8BVF - chains A and B of the 4 polymer chains in the assembly; structure by X-ray diffraction, 2.68 A resolution.

== Chain A (and B) ==
Name: Molybdopterin molybdenumtransferase
Organism: Corynebacterium glutamicum ATCC 13032
Notes: chain B of this document is another copy of the same molecule, construct and numbering; everything in this record applies to it too
UniProtKB: Q8NS03 (Q8NS03_CORGL); residue numbers follow UniProt; this construct covers 1-419
Amino-acid sequence (419 residues; numbered 1 to 419; the number before each row is that of its first residue):
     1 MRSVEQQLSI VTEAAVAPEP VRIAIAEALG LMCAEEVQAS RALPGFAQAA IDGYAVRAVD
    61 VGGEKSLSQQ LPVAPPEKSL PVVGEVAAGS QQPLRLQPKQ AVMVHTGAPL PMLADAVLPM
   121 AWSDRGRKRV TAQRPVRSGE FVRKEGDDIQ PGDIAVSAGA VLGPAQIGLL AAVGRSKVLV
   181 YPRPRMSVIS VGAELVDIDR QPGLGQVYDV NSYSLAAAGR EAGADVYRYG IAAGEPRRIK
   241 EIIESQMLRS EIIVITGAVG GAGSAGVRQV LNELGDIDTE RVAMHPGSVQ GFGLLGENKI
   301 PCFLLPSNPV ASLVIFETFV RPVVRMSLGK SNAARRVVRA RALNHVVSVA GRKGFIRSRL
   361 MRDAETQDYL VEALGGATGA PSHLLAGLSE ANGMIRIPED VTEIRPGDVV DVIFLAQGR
Disordered / not traced: 66-77, 375-383, 417-419 (chain B: 70-77, 376-382, 419)
Metal / ion sites: Na+: Ser348, Val349, Arg352, Pro398, Val401

== Interface between chain A and chain B ==
Pairs across the interface (89; chain A residue first):
  Ile25(A) with Ile198(B), hydrophobic
  Leu29(A) with Ala217(B); Arg220(B)
  Phe46(A) with Leu204(B), hydrophobic; Gly205(B); Gln206(B)
  Asp52(A) with Gly261(B); Ala262(B), hydrogen bond (side chain-backbone)
  Ala88(A) with Ala193(B); Glu194(B)
  Gly89(A) with Ala193(B); Glu194(B); Gly205(B)
  Ser90(A) with Leu204(B); Gly205(B)
  Gln91(A) with Leu204(B); Gln206(B)
  Pro93(A) with Leu204(B), hydrophobic
  His105(A) with Ala262(B); Gly263(B)
  Thr106(A) with Gly260(B), hydrogen bond (side chain-backbone)
  Pro109(A) with Leu204(B), hydrophobic; Gly205(B)
  Asp147(A) with His383(B)
  Asp148(A) with His383(B), hydrogen bond (backbone-side chain); Leu384(B), hydrogen bond (side chain-backbone); Leu385(B), hydrogen bond (backbone-backbone)
  Asp153(A) with Leu385(B)
  Ile154(A) with Leu385(B)
  Ala160(A) with Glu390(B)
  Val161(A) with Gln417(B)
  Pro164(A) with Ser214(B); Ala217(B), hydrophobic; Ala218(B); Glu221(B)
  Ala165(A) with Leu388(B)
  Gln166(A) with Leu388(B); Glu390(B)
  Ile167(A) with Tyr213(B), hydrophobic
  Gly168(A) with Val210(B)
  Leu169(A) with Leu385(B), hydrophobic; Leu388(B)
  Ala171(A) with Ile198(B), hydrophobic; Tyr208(B)
  Ala172(A) with Tyr208(B); Val210(B), hydrophobic
  Val173(A) with Tyr208(B)
  Gly174(A) with Ile198(B); Tyr208(B)
  Arg175(A) with Ile198(B)
  Glu194(A) with Gly89(B)
  Ile198(A) with Ile25(B), hydrophobic; Ala171(B), hydrophobic; Ser176(B)
  Leu204(A) with Ser90(B); Gln91(B); Gln92(B); Pro93(B); Pro109(B), hydrophobic
  Gly205(A) with Phe46(B); Gly89(B); Ser90(B)
  Gln206(A) with Phe46(B); Gln91(B)
  Tyr208(A) with Ala171(B); Ala172(B); Gly174(B)
  Val210(A) with Gly168(B); Ala172(B), hydrophobic
  Ser214(A) with Pro164(B); Gly168(B)
  Ala217(A) with Leu29(B); Pro164(B)
  Ala218(A) with Pro164(B)
  Arg220(A) with Leu29(B)
  Glu221(A) with Leu29(B); Pro164(B)
  Arg357(A) with Ala165(B)
  Leu384(A) with Asp148(B)
  Leu385(A) with Asp148(B); Ile149(B), hydrophobic; Ile154(B); Leu169(B)
  Leu388(A) with Ala165(B); Gln166(B); Leu169(B)
  Ser389(A) with Ala155(B); Gln166(B), hydrogen bond (backbone-side chain); Leu169(B)
Also at the interface, not in a pair above, chain A (55 interface residues in all): Leu43, Gln92, Ile149, Ala155, Ser176, Gly203, Asp209, Tyr213, Leu313
Also at the interface, not in a pair above, chain B (59 interface residues in all): Leu43, Asp153, Gly163, Ile167, Val173, Arg175, Asp199, Gly203, Val207, Asp209, Leu313, Arg357, Ser389

== Summary ==
55 residues of chain A face 59 of chain B across their interface; the contacts include 6 hydrogen bonds. Among
the polar pairs are Asp52(A)-Ala262(B), Thr106(A)-Gly260(B) and Asp148(A)-His383(B). The Na+ site is built by
Ser348(A), Val349(A), Arg352(A), Pro398(A) and Val401(A).
Both chains are Molybdopterin molybdenumtransferase (Corynebacterium glutamicum ATCC 13032). Entry 8BVF (MoeA2
from Corynebacterium glutamicum in complex with FtsZ-CTD) was determined by X-ray diffraction (same
publication as 8BVE).
